Entry 9CMC (X-ray diffraction, 2.95 A resolution); this record covers chains B and E of the 5 polymer chains in the assembly.

== Chain B ==
Protein: Fab 23P34 light chain
Source organism: Homo sapiens
Notes: antibody fragment or engineered binder
Sequence (218 residues; numbered 1 to 234; 16 numbers in that range are skipped by the numbering (no residue carries them; nothing is unmodelled there); the number before each row is that of its first residue):
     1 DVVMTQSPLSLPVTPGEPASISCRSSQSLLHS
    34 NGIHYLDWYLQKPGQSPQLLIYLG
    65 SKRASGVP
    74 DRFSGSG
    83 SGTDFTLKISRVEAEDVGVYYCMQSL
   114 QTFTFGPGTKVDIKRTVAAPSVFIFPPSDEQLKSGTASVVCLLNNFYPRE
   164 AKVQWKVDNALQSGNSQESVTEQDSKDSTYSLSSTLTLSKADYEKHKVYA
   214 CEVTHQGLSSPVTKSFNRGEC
Disordered / not traced: 1, 128-234
Cystine bridges: Cys23-Cys104

== Chain E ==
Protein: Ara h 2 allergen
Source organism: Arachis hypogaea
UniProt: A0A445BYI5 (A0A445BYI5_ARAHY); residues 26-160 here = UniProt positions 26-160
Sequence (140 residues; numbered 21 to 160; the number before each row is that of its first residue):
    21 GSAAAELQGDRRCQSQLERANLRPCEQHLMQKIQRDEDSYERDPYSPSQD
    71 PYSPSPYDRRGAGSSQHQERCCNELNEFENNQRCMCEALQQIMENQSDRL
   121 QGRQQEQQFKRELRNLPQQCGLRAPQRCDLDVESGGRDRY
Disordered / not traced: 21-35, 56-84, 152-160
Differences from the reference sequence: expression tag (21-25)
Cystine bridges: Cys45-Cys91, Cys92-Cys140, Cys106-Cys148

== Chain B / chain E interface ==
Pairs across the interface - 14 pairs, chain B then chain E:
  His31(B) with Asn115(E); Gln116(E); Arg119(E), hydrogen bond
  Ser32(B) with Arg43(E); Glu46(E); Gln47(E)
  Asn34(B) with Glu46(E); Gln47(E); Met50(E); Gln116(E), hydrogen bond
  Gly35(B) with Gln47(E)
  Tyr38(B) with Arg119(E)
  Ser107(B) with Arg119(E), hydrogen bond (backbone-side chain)
  Leu108(B) with Arg119(E), hydrogen bond (backbone-side chain)

== Summary ==
The chain B/chain E interface involves 7 residues from each chain, with 4 hydrogen bonds. Polar contacts
include His31(B)-Arg119(E), Asn34(B)-Gln116(E) and Ser107(B)-Arg119(E).
Here chain B is Fab 23P34 light chain (Homo sapiens) and chain E is Ara h 2 allergen (Arachis hypogaea). Entry
9CMC (Crystal structure of the peanut allergen Ara h 2 with two human derived Fab antibodies 22S1 ...) was
determined by X-ray diffraction.
